Entry 8ABL (electron microscopy, 2.10 A resolution); this record covers chains F and D of the 20 polymer chains in the assembly.

== Chain F ==
Protein: YALI0F24673p
Organism: Yarrowia lipolytica
UniProtKB: Q6C0H4 (Q6C0H4_YARLI); residues 11-147 here correspond to UniProt positions 1-137 (UniProt number = residue number - 10)
Amino-acid sequence (137 residues; row label = number of the first residue in the row):
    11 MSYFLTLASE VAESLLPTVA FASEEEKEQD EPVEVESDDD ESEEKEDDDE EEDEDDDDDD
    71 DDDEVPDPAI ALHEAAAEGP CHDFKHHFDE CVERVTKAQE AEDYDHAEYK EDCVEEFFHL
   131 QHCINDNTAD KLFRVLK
Disordered / not traced: 11-75, 147
Cystine bridges: C91-C133, C101-C123

== Chain D ==
Protein: YALI0A17468p
Organism: Yarrowia lipolytica
UniProtKB: Q6CGP7 (Q6CGP7_YARLI); numbering as in UniProt (aligned over 1-330)
Amino-acid sequence (330 residues; numbered 1 to 330; the number before each row is that of its first residue):
     1 MRRRRIGVWP ENRRVSRLWV SLSPRSCVTC PVPTNQNPPI NNHHTPILTQ MFKAIPLRQA
    61 LLGISSAVCA GATTTYYYTT KAEAMTAAEH GLHPAEYPWP QNGMLSTFDH ASLRRGYQVY
   121 KEVCAACHSL DRIAWRNLVG VTHTTDEAKA FAEELEYDDE PDDEGNPRKR PGKLADYIPG
   181 PYPNEQAARA ANQGALPPDL SLIAKARHGG ADYIFALLTG YPDEPPAGVV LAPGMNYNPY
   241 FPGGGIGMAR TLFDGVVEYE DGTPATTSQM AKDVAAFLTW AAEPEHDERK KLGLKAIIVI
   301 SAMLGLSVYI KKFKWSPIKN RKFIYNPPKN
Disordered / not traced: 1-84, 329-330
Ion coordination: heme c Fe: H128, M248
Small-molecule neighbours:
  - heme c (HEC): V119, V123, C124, C127, H128, N192, A195, L196, P197, P198, L200, I203, R207, Y213, I214, L217, L218, F241, I246, G247, M248, T251, L252, V274, L278
  - phosphatidylethanolamine (PTY): L292, K295, A296, V299, I300, M303

== How chain F and chain D interact ==
Contacting residue pairs (40; chain F residue first):
  P76(F) - T266(D)
  D77(F) - D254(D)
  D77(F) - T266(D)
  D77(F) - T267(D)
  D77(F) - S268(D)  hydrogen bond
  P78(F) - T266(D)
  A79(F) - S268(D)
  V105(F) - A227(D)
  V105(F) - G228(D)
  E121(F) - G228(D)
  D122(F) - A227(D)
  C123(F) - A227(D)  hydrogen bond (backbone-backbone)
  V124(F) - A88(D)  hydrophobic
  V124(F) - V229(D)  hydrophobic
  V124(F) - Y237(D)
  F127(F) - P222(D)  hydrophobic
  F127(F) - P226(D)  hydrophobic
  F127(F) - P239(D)  hydrophobic
  F128(F) - A87(D)
  F128(F) - A88(D)
  F128(F) - G91(D)
  F128(F) - L92(D)
  F128(F) - Y237(D)
  F128(F) - P239(D)
  Q131(F) - L92(D)
  H132(F) - H93(D)  hydrogen bond
  N135(F) - A95(D)
  N135(F) - Y240(D)  hydrogen bond
  A139(F) - Y97(D)  hydrophobic
  D140(F) - P98(D)
  L142(F) - F215(D)  hydrophobic
  L142(F) - S268(D)
  F143(F) - Y97(D)  hydrophobic
  F143(F) - P98(D)  hydrophobic
  F143(F) - W99(D)  hydrophobic
  F143(F) - F215(D)  hydrophobic
  F143(F) - K272(D)
  L146(F) - S268(D)
  L146(F) - Q269(D)
  L146(F) - K272(D)
Other interface residues (no listed pair), chain F (23 interface residues in all): F98, V102, T106, Q109
Other interface residues (no listed pair), chain D (25 interface residues in all): E96

== Summary ==
Chain F and chain D form an interface of 23 and 25 residues respectively; the contacts include 4 hydrogen
bonds. Among the polar pairs are D77(F)-S268(D), H132(F)-H93(D) and N135(F)-Y240(D). Bound to chain D: heme c
and phosphatidylethanolamine.
Chain F is YALI0F24673p and chain D is YALI0A17468p, both from Yarrowia lipolytica; the structure, Complex
III2 from Yarrowia lipolytica, with decylubiquinol and antimycin A, consensus refinement, was determined by
electron microscopy, deposited together with 8AB6, 8AB7, 8AB8, 8AB9, 8ABA, 8ABB and 11 further entries.
